4LSZ - chains A and C of the 6 polymer chains in the assembly; structure by X-ray diffraction, 2.26 A resolution.

Chain A (and C):
Protein: Caspase-7 subunit p20
From: Homo sapiens
Notes: EC 3.4.22.60; fragment: Caspase-7 subunit p20; chain C of this document is another copy of the same molecule, construct and numbering; everything in this record applies to it too
UniProtKB: P55210 (CASP7_HUMAN); numbering as in UniProt (aligned over 24-198)
Amino-acid sequence (175 residues; row label = number of the first residue in the row):
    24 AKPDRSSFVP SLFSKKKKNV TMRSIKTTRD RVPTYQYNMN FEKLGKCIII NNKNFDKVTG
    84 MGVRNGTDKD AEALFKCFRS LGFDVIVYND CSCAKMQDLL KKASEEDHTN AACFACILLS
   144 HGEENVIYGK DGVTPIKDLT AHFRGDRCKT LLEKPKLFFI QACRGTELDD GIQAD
Unresolved in the structure: 24-57, 198 (chain C: 24-57)
Curated features (UniProtKB/Swiss-Prot):
  - region: Lys38 to Lys41 (Exosite), Lys76 to Arg87 (Loop L1), Arg187 to Gln196 (Loop L2)
  - active site: His144, Cys186
  - site: Phe36, Ser37 (Cleavage), Met45, Arg46 (Cleavage), Ser47, Ile48 (Cleavage), Arg187 (Involved in allosteric regulation)
  - modified residue: Ser30 (Phosphoserine), Ser37 (Phosphoserine), Thr173 (Phosphothreonine)
  - mutagenesis: Ser30 (S30A: Abolished phosphorylation by PAK2; when associated with A-173 and A-239; S30E: Mimics phosphorylation; does not affect thiol protease activity), Lys38 to Lys41 (Decreased ability to cleave PARP1 and PTGES3; Decreased ability to cleave PARP1), Lys39 to Lys40 (Does not affect ability to cleave PARP1; Decreased ability to cleave PARP1. Decreased RNA-binding), Lys39 (K39E: Decreased ability to cleave PARP1), Thr173 (T173A: Abolished phosphorylation by PAK2; when associated with A-30 and A-239), Cys186 (C186A: Abolished thiol protease activity), Arg187 (R187K: Does not significantly affect thiol protease catalytic efficiency; R187M/A/G: Reduced thiol protease catalytic efficiency; R187W/N: Strongly reduced thiol protease catalytic efficiency), Asp192 (D192A: Strongly reduced thiol protease activity), Asp198 (D198A: Strongly reduced cleavage and activation by initiator caspases. Abolished cleavage and activation by initiator caspases; when associated with A-206. In P7-D2A mutant ...)

How chain A and chain C interact:
Contacting residue pairs (12; chain A residue first):
  Gly168(A) - Ile195(C)
  Asp169(A) - Ile195(C)
  Lys172(A) - Asp198(C)
  Leu175(A) - Ile195(C)  hydrophobic
  Leu175(A) - Gln196(C)
  Leu175(A) - Ala197(C)  hydrophobic
  Glu176(A) - Ala197(C)
  Ile195(A) - Gly168(C)
  Ile195(A) - Asp169(C)
  Ile195(A) - Leu175(C)  hydrophobic
  Ala197(A) - Leu175(C)  hydrophobic
  Ala197(A) - Glu176(C)
Also at the interface, not in a pair above, chain A (8 interface residues in all): Gln196

Overview:
The chain A/chain C interface involves 8 residues from each chain. UniProt lists active-site residues
His144(A) and Cys186(A) and 13 mutagenesis sites on chain A.
Both chains are Caspase-7 subunit p20 (Homo sapiens). Entry 4LSZ (Caspase-7 in Complex with DARPin D7.18) was
determined by X-ray diffraction.
